7U7L - chains A and P of the 3 polymer chains in the assembly; structure by X-ray diffraction, 1.47 A resolution.

[Chain A]
Protein: DNA polymerase eta
Organism: Homo sapiens
Notes: EC 2.7.7.7
UniProt: Q9Y253 (POLH_HUMAN); residues 1-432 here = UniProt positions 1-432
Amino-acid sequence (435 residues; numbered -2 to 432; the number before each row is that of its first residue; numbers below 1 keep their minus sign (Gly-2 is residue -2)):
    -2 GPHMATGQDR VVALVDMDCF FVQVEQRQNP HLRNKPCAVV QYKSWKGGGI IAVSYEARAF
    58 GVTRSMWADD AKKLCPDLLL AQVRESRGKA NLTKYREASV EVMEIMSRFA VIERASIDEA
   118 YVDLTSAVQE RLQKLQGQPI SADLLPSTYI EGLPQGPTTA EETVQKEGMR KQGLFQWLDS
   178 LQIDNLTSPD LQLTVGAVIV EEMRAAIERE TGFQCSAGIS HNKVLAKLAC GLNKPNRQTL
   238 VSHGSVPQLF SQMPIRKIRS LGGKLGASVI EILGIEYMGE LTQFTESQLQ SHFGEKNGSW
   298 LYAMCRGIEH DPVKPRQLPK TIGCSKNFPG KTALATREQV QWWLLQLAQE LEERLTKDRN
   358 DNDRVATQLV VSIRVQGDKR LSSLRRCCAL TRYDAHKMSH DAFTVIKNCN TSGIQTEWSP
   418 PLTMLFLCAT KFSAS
Unresolved in the structure: 155-159
Sequence notes: expression tag (-2 to 0)
Metal / ion sites: Mg2+: Asp13, Met14 (together with diphosphate)
Residues lining bound ligands: diphosphate (DPO): Asp13, Met14, Asp15, Cys16, Phe17, Ala49, Tyr52, Arg55, Asp115, Lys231
UniProt features mapped onto this chain:
  - binding site (Mg(2+)): Asp13, Met14, Asp115, Glu116
  - binding site (Mn(2+)): Asp13, Met14, Asp115, Glu116
  - binding site (a 2'-deoxyribonucleoside 5'-triphosphate): Arg61
  - natural variant: Val37 (deletion: In XPV), Leu75 (deletion: In XPV), Arg93 (R93P: In XPV), Arg111 (R111H: In XPV), Thr122 (T122P: In XPV), Gly153 (G153D: In a breast cancer sample), Thr191 (T191P: In XPV), Gly263 (G263V: In XPV), Val266 (V266D: In XPV), Gly295 (G295R: In XPV), Arg361 (R361S: In XPV)
  - mutagenesis: Tyr52 (Y52A/F: Reduces DNA polymerase activity; Y52E: Reduces DNA polymerase activity. Increases fidelity of replication and reduces translesion bypass), Arg61 (R61A: Reduces enzymatic activity by two-thirds), Ser62 (S62G: Increased DNA polymerase activity and translesion bypass compared to wild-type), Ala68 (A68S/V: Severe reduction in thymine dimer translesion bypass), Asn324 to Pro326 (Reduces binding to chromatin and to monoubiquitinated PCNA. Abolishes binding to monoubiquitinated PCNA; when associated with 705-E--H-713 Del)

[Chain P]
Molecule: 9-nt DNA strand
Sequence (9 nucleotides; each row starts with the number of its first residue):
     1 AGCGTCATG

[Interface between chain A and chain P]
Contacting residue pairs (31):
  Cys16(A) - DG9(P)  phosphate contact
  Phe17(A) - DG9(P)  hydrogen bond to the phosphate
  Gln38(A) - DG9(P)  base contact
  Ile48(A) - DG9(P)  sugar contact
  Ala49(A) - DG9(P)  phosphate contact
  Tyr52(A) - DG9(P)  base contact
  Arg55(A) - DG9(P)  hydrogen bond to the base
  Arg61(A) - DT8(P)  base contact
  Arg61(A) - DG9(P)  hydrogen bond to the base
  Glu116(A) - DT8(P)  sugar contact
  Lys224(A) - DT8(P)  salt bridge to the phosphate
  Gly228(A) - DG9(P)  hydrogen bond to the base
  Lys231(A) - DG9(P)  base contact
  Ile255(A) - DA7(P)  phosphate contact
  Arg256(A) - DA7(P)  phosphate contact
  Ser257(A) - DC6(P)  phosphate contact
  Ser257(A) - DA7(P)  hydrogen bond to the phosphate
  Leu258(A) - DA7(P)  hydrogen bond to the phosphate
  Gly259(A) - DA7(P)  hydrogen bond to the phosphate
  Gly260(A) - DC6(P)  phosphate contact
  Gly260(A) - DA7(P)  phosphate contact
  Lys261(A) - DT5(P)  salt bridge to the phosphate
  Lys261(A) - DC6(P)  hydrogen bond to the phosphate
  Leu262(A) - DC6(P)  hydrogen bond to the phosphate
  Arg377(A) - DG4(P)  salt bridge to the phosphate
  Leu381(A) - DC3(P)  phosphate contact
  Arg382(A) - DG2(P)  sugar contact
  Arg382(A) - DC3(P)  hydrogen bond to the phosphate
  Arg382(A) - DG4(P)  hydrogen bond to the base
  Arg383(A) - DG2(P)  phosphate contact
  Cys384(A) - DG2(P)  hydrogen bond to the phosphate
Also at the interface, not in a pair above, chain A (29 interface residues in all): Leu89, Gln365, Ser379, Ser380
Also at the interface, not in a pair above, chain P (9 interface residues in all): DA1

[In short]
29 residues of chain A face 9 of chain P across their interface; the contacts include 12 hydrogen bonds and 3
salt bridges. Polar contacts include Arg55(A)-DG9(P), Arg61(A)-DG9(P) and Gly228(A)-DG9(P). Ligands of chain
A: diphosphate.
Chain A is DNA polymerase eta (Homo sapiens) and chain P is a 9-nt DNA strand; the structure, Human DNA
polymerase eta-DNA ternary mismatch complex:reaction with 1.0 mM Mg2+ for 300s with flipped-out product, was
determined by X-ray diffraction together with 7U72, 7U73, 7U74, 7U75, 7U76, 7U77 and 26 further entries from
the same study.
